4CFR - chains B and Q of the 3 polymer chains in the assembly; structure by X-ray diffraction, 1.40 A resolution.

[Chain B]
Protein: Protein S100-A4
Organism: Homo sapiens
Notes: fragment: resdiues 1-101
Reference sequence: P26447 (S10A4_HUMAN); residue numbers follow UniProt; this construct covers 1-101
Amino-acid sequence (104 residues; numbered -2 to 101; the number before each row is that of its first residue; numbers below 1 keep their minus sign (Gly-2 is residue -2)):
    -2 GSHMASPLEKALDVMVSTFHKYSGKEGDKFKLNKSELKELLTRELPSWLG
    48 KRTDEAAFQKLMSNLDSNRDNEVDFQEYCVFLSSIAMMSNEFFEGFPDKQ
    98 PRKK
Not modelled in the structure: -2 to 0, 101
Differences from the reference sequence: expression tag (-2 to 0); engineered mutation Ser3 (Cys in P26447), Trp45 (Phe in P26447), Ser81 (Cys in P26447), Ser86 (Cys in P26447)
Bound ions: Ca2+ site 1: Ser20, Glu23, Asp25, Lys28, Glu33; Ca2+ site 2: Asp63, Asn65, Asp67, Glu69, Glu74
UniProt features mapped onto this chain:
  - binding site (Ca(2+)): Lys28, Glu33, Asp63, Asn65, Asp67, Glu69, Glu74
  - modified residue: Ala2 (N-acetylalanine), Lys7 (N6-acetyllysine), Lys35 (N6-acetyllysine)

[Chain Q]
Protein: Myosin-9
Organism: Homo sapiens
Reference sequence: P35579 (MYH9_HUMAN); residues 1893-1937 here = UniProt positions 1893-1937
Amino-acid sequence (45 residues; row label = number of the first residue in the row):
  1893 YRKLQRELEDATETADAMNREVSSLKNKLRRGDLPFVVPRRMARK
Not modelled in the structure: 1936-1937
Differences from the reference sequence: engineered mutation Tyr1893 (Arg in P35579)
UniProt features mapped onto this chain:
  - modified residue: Arg1923 (Omega-N-methylarginine)

[Interface between chain B and chain Q]
Pairs across the interface (45; chain B residue first):
  Leu38(B) with Phe1928(Q), hydrophobic
  Trp45(B) with Val1929(Q); Val1930(Q), hydrogen bond (backbone-backbone); Arg1933(Q)
  Leu46(B) with Phe1928(Q); Val1930(Q)
  Gly47(B) with Pro1927(Q); Phe1928(Q), hydrogen bond (backbone-backbone); Val1929(Q); Val1930(Q)
  Lys48(B) with Pro1927(Q), hydrogen bond (backbone-backbone)
  Arg49(B) with Pro1927(Q), hydrogen bond (backbone-backbone); Phe1928(Q)
  Thr50(B) with Phe1928(Q)
  Ala54(B) with Phe1928(Q)
  Phe55(B) with Phe1928(Q), hydrophobic
  Lys57(B) with Asp1925(Q), hydrogen bond (side chain-backbone); Leu1926(Q)
  Leu58(B) with Phe1928(Q), hydrophobic; Val1929(Q), hydrophobic
  Asn61(B) with Lys1920(Q), hydrogen bond; Leu1926(Q)
  Leu62(B) with Leu1917(Q), hydrophobic
  Gln73(B) with Met1910(Q); Glu1913(Q), hydrogen bond
  Cys76(B) with Met1910(Q), hydrophobic
  Val77(B) with Met1910(Q), hydrophobic; Glu1913(Q); Val1914(Q), hydrophobic; Leu1917(Q)
  Phe78(B) with Leu1917(Q), hydrophobic
  Ser80(B) with Val1914(Q)
  Ser81(B) with Val1914(Q); Leu1917(Q); Lys1918(Q); Leu1921(Q)
  Met84(B) with Val1914(Q), hydrophobic; Lys1918(Q)
  Met85(B) with Lys1918(Q); Val1930(Q); Pro1931(Q); Arg1932(Q)
  Ser86(B) with Arg1933(Q), hydrogen bond
  Glu88(B) with Lys1918(Q), salt bridge
  Phe89(B) with Arg1933(Q)
Interface residues without a listed pair, chain B (27 interface residues in all): Ser44, Asp51, Ile82
Interface residues without a listed pair, chain Q (18 interface residues in all): Met1934, Ala1935

[In short]
Chain B and chain Q form an interface of 27 and 18 residues respectively, with 8 hydrogen bonds and 1 salt
bridge. Polar contacts include Glu88(B)-Lys1918(Q), Lys57(B)-Asp1925(Q) and Asn61(B)-Lys1920(Q). UniProt lists
7 Ca2+-binding residues on chain B.
Here chain B is Protein S100-A4 and chain Q is Myosin-9, both from Homo sapiens. Entry 4CFR (Ca-bound S100A4
C3S, C81S, C86S and F45W mutant complexed with non- muscle myosin IIA) was determined by X-ray diffraction
(same publication as 4CFQ).
